PDB entry 7AQO | electron microscopy, 4.50 A resolution (low resolution: residue-level contacts below are approximate; hydrogen-bond / salt-bridge calls are withheld) | chains G and L of the 12 polymer chains in the assembly

== Chain G ==
Protein: THO complex subunit 2
Source organism: Saccharomyces cerevisiae S288C
UniProt: A0A6A5Q535 (A0A6A5Q535_YEASX); residues 1-1597 here = UniProt positions 1-1597
Amino-acid sequence (1601 residues; each row starts with the number of its first residue; numbers below 1 keep their minus sign (Gly-3 is residue -3)):
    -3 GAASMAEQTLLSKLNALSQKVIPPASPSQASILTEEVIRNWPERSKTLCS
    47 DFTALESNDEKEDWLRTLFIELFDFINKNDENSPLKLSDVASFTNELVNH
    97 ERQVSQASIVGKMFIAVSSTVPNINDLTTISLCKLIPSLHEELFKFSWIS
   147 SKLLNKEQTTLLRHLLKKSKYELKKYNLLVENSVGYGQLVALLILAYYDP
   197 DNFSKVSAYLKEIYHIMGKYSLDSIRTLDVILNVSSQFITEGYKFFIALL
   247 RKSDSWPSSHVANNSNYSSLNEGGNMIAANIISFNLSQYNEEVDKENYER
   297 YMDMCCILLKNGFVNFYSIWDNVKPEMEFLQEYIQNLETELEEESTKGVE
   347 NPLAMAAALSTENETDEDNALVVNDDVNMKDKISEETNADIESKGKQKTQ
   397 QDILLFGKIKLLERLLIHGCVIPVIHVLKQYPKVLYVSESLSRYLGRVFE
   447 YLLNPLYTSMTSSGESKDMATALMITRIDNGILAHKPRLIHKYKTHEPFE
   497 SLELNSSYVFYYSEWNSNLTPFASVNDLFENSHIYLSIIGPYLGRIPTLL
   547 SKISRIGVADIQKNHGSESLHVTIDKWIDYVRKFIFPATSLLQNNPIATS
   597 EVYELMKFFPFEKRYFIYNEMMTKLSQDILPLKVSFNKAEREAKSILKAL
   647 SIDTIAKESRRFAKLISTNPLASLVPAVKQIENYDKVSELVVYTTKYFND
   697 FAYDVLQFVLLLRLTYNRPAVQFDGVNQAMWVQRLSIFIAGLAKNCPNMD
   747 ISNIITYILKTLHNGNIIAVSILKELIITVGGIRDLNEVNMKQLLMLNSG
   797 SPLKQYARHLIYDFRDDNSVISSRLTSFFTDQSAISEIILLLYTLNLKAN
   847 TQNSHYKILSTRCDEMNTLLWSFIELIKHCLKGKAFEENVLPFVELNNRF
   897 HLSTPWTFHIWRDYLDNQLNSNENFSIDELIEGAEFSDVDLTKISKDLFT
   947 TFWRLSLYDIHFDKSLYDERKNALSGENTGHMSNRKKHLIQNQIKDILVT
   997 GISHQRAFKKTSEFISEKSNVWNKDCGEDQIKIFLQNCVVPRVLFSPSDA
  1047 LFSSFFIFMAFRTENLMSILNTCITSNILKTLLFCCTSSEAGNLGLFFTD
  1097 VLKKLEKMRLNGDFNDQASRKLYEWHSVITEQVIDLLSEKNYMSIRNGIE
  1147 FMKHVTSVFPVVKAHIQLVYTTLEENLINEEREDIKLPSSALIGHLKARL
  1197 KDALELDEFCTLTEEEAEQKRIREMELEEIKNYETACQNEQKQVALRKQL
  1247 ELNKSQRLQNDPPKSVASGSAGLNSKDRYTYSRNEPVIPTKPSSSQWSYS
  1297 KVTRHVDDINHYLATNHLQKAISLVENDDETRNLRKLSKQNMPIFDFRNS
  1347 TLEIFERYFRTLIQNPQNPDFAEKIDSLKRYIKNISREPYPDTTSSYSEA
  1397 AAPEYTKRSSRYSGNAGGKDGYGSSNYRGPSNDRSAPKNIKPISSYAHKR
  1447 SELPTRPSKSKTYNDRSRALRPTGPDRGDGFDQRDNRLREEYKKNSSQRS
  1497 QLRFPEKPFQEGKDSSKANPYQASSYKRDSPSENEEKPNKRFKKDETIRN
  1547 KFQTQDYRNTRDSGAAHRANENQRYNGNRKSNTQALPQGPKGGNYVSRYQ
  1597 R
Not modelled in the structure: -3 to 11, 73-84, 357-393, 972-982, 1019-1023, 1156-1597
Construct notes: expression tag (-3 to 0)

== Chain L ==
Protein: EM14S01-3B_G0007820.mRNA.1.CDS.1
Source organism: Saccharomyces cerevisiae S288C
UniProt: A0A6A5Q316 (A0A6A5Q316_YEASX); residues 51-446 here = UniProt positions 51-446
Amino-acid sequence (400 residues; row label = number of the first residue in the row):
    47 GAASDKKGSYVGIHSTGFKDFLLKPELSRAIIDCGFEHPSEVQQHTIPQS
    97 IHGTDVLCQAKSGLGKTAVFVLSTLQQLDPVPGEVAVVVICNARELAYQI
   147 RNEYLRFSKYMPDVKTAVFYGGTPISKDAELLKNKDTAPHIVVATPGRLK
   197 ALVREKYIDLSHVKNFVIDECDKVLEELDMRRDVQEIFRATPRDKQVMMF
   247 SATLSQEIRPICRRFLQNPLEIFVDDEAKLTLHGLQQYYIKLEEREKNRK
   297 LAQLLDDLEFNQVIIFVKSTTRANELTKLLNASNFPAITVHGHMKQEERI
   347 ARYKAFKDFEKRICVSTDVFGRGIDIERINLAINYDLTNEADQYLHRVGR
   397 AGRFGTKGLAISFVSSKEDEEVLAKIQERFDVKIAEFPEEGIDPSTYLNN
Not modelled in the structure: 47-61, 255-262, 266-279, 445-446
Construct notes: expression tag (47-50)

== Interface between chain G and chain L ==
Contacting residue pairs - 24 pairs, chain G then chain L:
  Glu346(G) with Ala298(L); Gln299(L); Asp302(L)
  Ala350(G) with Leu325(L); Ser329(L)
  Ala352(G) with Asn294(L)
  Ala354(G) with Asn294(L)
  Leu355(G) with Arg291(L)
  Ser356(G) with Glu321(L)
  Lys644(G) with Asp302(L); Asp303(L); Leu304(L); Glu305(L); Arg358(L)
  Ala645(G) with Arg358(L)
  Leu646(G) with Arg358(L)
  Ser647(G) with Glu356(L)
  Ile648(G) with Phe355(L)
  Asp649(G) with Glu356(L); Lys357(L)
  Gln676(G) with Glu305(L)
  Tyr680(G) with Glu305(L); Phe306(L); Asn307(L)
Interface residues without a listed pair, chain G (18 interface residues in all): Leu349, Ala353, Lys682, Leu686
Interface residues without a listed pair, chain L (19 interface residues in all): Asp354, Asn376

== Summary ==
18 residues of chain G and 19 residues of chain L are in contact.
Here chain G is THO complex subunit 2 and chain L is EM14S01-3B_G0007820.mRNA.1.CDS.1, both from Saccharomyces
cerevisiae S288C. Entry 7AQO (yeast THO-Sub2 complex dimer) was determined by electron microscopy, deposited
together with 7APX.
